8U2C - chains B and F of the 10 polymer chains in the assembly; structure by electron microscopy, 2.50 A resolution.

[Chain B]
Molecule: Broad substrate specificity ATP-binding cassette transporter ABCG2
Organism: Homo sapiens
Notes: EC 7.6.2.2
Reference sequence: Q9UNQ0 (ABCG2_HUMAN); residue numbers follow UniProt; this construct covers 1-655
Chain sequence (655 residues; row label = number of the first residue in the row):
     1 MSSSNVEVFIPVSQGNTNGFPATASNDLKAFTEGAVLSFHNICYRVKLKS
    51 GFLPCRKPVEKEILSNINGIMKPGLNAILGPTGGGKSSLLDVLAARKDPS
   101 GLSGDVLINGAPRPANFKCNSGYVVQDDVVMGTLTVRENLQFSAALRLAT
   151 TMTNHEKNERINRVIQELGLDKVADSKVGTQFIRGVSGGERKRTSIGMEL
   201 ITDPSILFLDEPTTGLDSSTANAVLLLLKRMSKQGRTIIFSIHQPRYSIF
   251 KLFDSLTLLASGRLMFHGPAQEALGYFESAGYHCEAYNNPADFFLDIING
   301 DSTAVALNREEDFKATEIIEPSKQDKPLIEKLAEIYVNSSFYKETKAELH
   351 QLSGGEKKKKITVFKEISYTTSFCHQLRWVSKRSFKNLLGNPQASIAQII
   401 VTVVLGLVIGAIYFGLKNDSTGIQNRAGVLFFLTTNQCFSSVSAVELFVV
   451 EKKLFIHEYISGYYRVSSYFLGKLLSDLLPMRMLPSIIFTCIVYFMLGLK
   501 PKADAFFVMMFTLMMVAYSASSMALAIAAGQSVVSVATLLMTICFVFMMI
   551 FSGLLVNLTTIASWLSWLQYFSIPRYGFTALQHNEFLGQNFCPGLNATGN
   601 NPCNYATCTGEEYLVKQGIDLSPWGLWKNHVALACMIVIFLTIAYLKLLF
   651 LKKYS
Disordered / not traced: 1-34, 47-60, 302-327, 355-368, 655
Disulfides: Cys-592/Cys-608

[Chain F]
Molecule: 5D3 Fab heavy chain variable domain
Organism: Mus musculus
Notes: antibody fragment or engineered binder
Chain sequence (221 residues; row label = number of the first residue in the row):
     1 QVQLQESGPGLVKPSQSLSLTCTVTGFSITSDYAWNWIRQFPGKKLEWMG
    51 YINFDGGTTYNPSLRGRISITRDTSKNQFFLQLRSVTPEDTATYYCATFY
   101 GAKGTLDYWGQGTSVTVSSAKTTPPSVYPLAPVCGDTSGSSVTLGCLVKG
   151 YFPEPVTLTWNSGSLSSGVHTFPAVLQSDLYTLSSSVTVTSSTWPSQSIT
   201 CNVAHPASSTKVDKKIEPRGP
Disordered / not traced: 1, 120-221
Disulfides: Cys-22/Cys-96

[How chain B and chain F interact]
Contacting residue pairs (15):
  Pro-593(B) with Tyr-51(F); Asn-53(F); Phe-99(F)
  Gly-594(B) with Asp-32(F); Tyr-33(F); Ala-34(F); Asn-53(F), hydrogen bond (backbone-side chain); Phe-99(F); Tyr-100(F); Gly-101(F)
  Leu-595(B) with Asp-32(F); Phe-54(F)
  Asn-596(B) with Ser-31(F), hydrogen bond (side chain-backbone); Asp-32(F), hydrogen bond (backbone-side chain); Phe-54(F)
Other interface residues (no listed pair), chain B (5 interface residues in all): Cys-592
Other interface residues (no listed pair), chain F (11 interface residues in all): Ala-102

[Overview]
5 residues of chain B face 11 of chain F across their interface, with 3 hydrogen bonds. Among the polar pairs
are Gly-594(B)/Asn-53(F), Asn-596(B)/Ser-31(F) and Asn-596(B)/Asp-32(F).
Chain B is Broad substrate specificity ATP-binding cassette transporter ABCG2 (Homo sapiens) and chain F is
5D3 Fab heavy chain variable domain (Mus musculus); the structure, Gaussian mixture model based single
particle refinement - ABC transporter (inhibitor-bound ABCG2 from EMPIAR-10374), was determined by electron
microscopy (same publication as 8U26 and 8U28).
